PDB entry 5VZJ | X-ray diffraction, 3.30 A resolution | chains G and L of the 14 polymer chains in the assembly

# Chain G
Molecule: Exosome complex component RRP40
Organism: Saccharomyces cerevisiae (strain ATCC 204508 / S288c)
UniProtKB: Q08285 (RRP40_YEAST); numbering as in UniProt (aligned over 1-240)
Chain sequence (244 residues; each row starts with the number of its first residue; numbers below 1 keep their minus sign (Gly-3 is residue -3)):
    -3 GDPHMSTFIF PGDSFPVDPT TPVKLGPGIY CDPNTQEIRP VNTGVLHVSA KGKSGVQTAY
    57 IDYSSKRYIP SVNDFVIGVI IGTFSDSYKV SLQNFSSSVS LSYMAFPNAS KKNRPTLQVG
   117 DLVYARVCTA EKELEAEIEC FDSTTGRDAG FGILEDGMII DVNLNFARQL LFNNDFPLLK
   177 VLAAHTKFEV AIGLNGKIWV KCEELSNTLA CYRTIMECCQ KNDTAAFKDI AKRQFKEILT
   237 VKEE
Disordered / not traced: -3 to -1, 50, 237-240
Sequence notes: expression tag (-3 to 0)
From the paper describing this entry:
  - binding site for the 11-nt RNA strand: Arg110

# Chain L
Molecule: M-phase phosphoprotein 6 homolog
Organism: Saccharomyces cerevisiae
UniProtKB: P53725 (MPP6_YEAST); numbering as in UniProt (aligned over 81-120)
Chain sequence (42 residues; numbered 79 to 120; the number before each row is that of its first residue):
    79 GSVKRVVYKK RPNLIISNVG YSELRKPEGV ISGRKTFGDN SD
Disordered / not traced: 79-89, 119-120
Sequence notes: expression tag (79-80)
From the paper describing this entry:
  - mutagenesis - R83E: unchanged catalytic activity on Exo10Rrp6
  - mutagenesis - R89E, R103E, R112E: decreased catalytic activity

# Interface between chain G and chain L
Residue-residue contacts (57; chain G residue first):
  Pro15(G) - Asn91(L)
  Pro15(G) - Leu92(L)
  Thr16(G) - Leu92(L)
  Thr17(G) - Leu92(L)
  Pro18(G) - Leu92(L)  hydrophobic
  Val19(G) - Leu92(L)  hydrogen bond (backbone-backbone)
  Val19(G) - Ile94(L)
  Lys20(G) - Ile94(L)
  Leu21(G) - Ser95(L)
  Leu21(G) - Asn96(L)
  Leu21(G) - Val97(L)  hydrogen bond (backbone-backbone)
  Gly22(G) - Asn96(L)
  Gly22(G) - Val97(L)
  Pro23(G) - Val97(L)
  Pro23(G) - Gly98(L)
  Pro23(G) - Tyr99(L)  hydrophobic
  Pro23(G) - Leu102(L)
  Ile25(G) - Asn96(L)  hydrogen bond (backbone-side chain)
  Cys27(G) - Ile93(L)  hydrophobic
  Thr54(G) - Leu102(L)
  Tyr56(G) - Tyr99(L)  hydrophobic
  Tyr56(G) - Leu102(L)  hydrophobic
  Tyr56(G) - Arg103(L)
  Ile57(G) - Tyr99(L)  hydrogen bond (backbone-side chain)
  Asp58(G) - Tyr99(L)
  Tyr59(G) - Tyr99(L)
  Ser67(G) - Gly98(L)
  Val68(G) - Glu101(L)
  Asn69(G) - Ser100(L)  hydrogen bond (backbone-side chain)
  Asn69(G) - Glu101(L)
  Asp70(G) - Ser100(L)  hydrogen bond
  Tyr120(G) - Gly111(L)  hydrogen bond (side chain-backbone)
  Gly146(G) - Arg112(L)  hydrogen bond (backbone-side chain)
  Ile149(G) - Arg112(L)
  Leu150(G) - Arg112(L)
  Arg164(G) - Tyr99(L)
  Leu167(G) - Ile109(L)
  Leu167(G) - Ser110(L)
  Leu167(G) - Gly111(L)
  Phe168(G) - Ser100(L)
  Phe168(G) - Arg103(L)
  Phe168(G) - Ile109(L)  hydrophobic
  Leu175(G) - Phe115(L)  hydrophobic
  Ala179(G) - Phe115(L)  hydrophobic
  Ala179(G) - Asn118(L)
  Lys183(G) - Phe115(L)
  Lys183(G) - Asp117(L)
  Phe184(G) - Thr114(L)
  Phe184(G) - Phe115(L)  hydrogen bond (backbone-backbone)
  Glu185(G) - Arg112(L)  salt bridge
  Glu185(G) - Lys113(L)
  Glu185(G) - Thr114(L)
  Val186(G) - Arg112(L)
  Val186(G) - Lys113(L)  hydrogen bond (backbone-backbone)
  Ala187(G) - Gly111(L)
  Ile188(G) - Gly111(L)  hydrogen bond (backbone-backbone)
  Leu190(G) - Ser100(L)
Interface residues without a listed pair, chain G (43 interface residues in all): Tyr26, Gln32, Ile34, Lys47, Phe71, Asn169, Trp195
Interface residues without a listed pair, chain L (25 interface residues in all): Pro90, Lys104, Gly116
From the paper, about this interface:
  - specific contacts: Pro23(G)-Tyr99(L) (hydrophobic contact), Tyr56(G)-Tyr99(L) (hydrophobic contact), Gly146(G)-Arg112(L) (backbone contact), Phe184(G)-Phe115(L) (hydrophobic contact), Glu185(G)-Arg112(L) (hydrogen bond), Trp195(G)-Arg112(L), Leu102(L)-Tyr56(G) (hydrophobic contact)
  - interface residues, chain L: Pro90(L), Leu92(L), Ile93(L), Ile94(L), Gly98(L), Ser110(L)

# In short
43 residues of chain G face 25 of chain L across their interface, with 11 hydrogen bonds and 1 salt bridge.
Polar pairs include Glu185(G)-Arg112(L), Ile25(G)-Asn96(L) and Ile57(G)-Tyr99(L). The authors report
hydrophobic contacts between Pro23(G) and Tyr99(L), Tyr56(G) and Tyr99(L) and Phe184(G) and Phe115(L) among
others; a backbone contact between Gly146(G) and Arg112(L); a hydrogen bond between Glu185(G) and Arg112(L).
From the paper: a binding site for the 11-nt RNA strand at Arg110(G); R89E, R103E and R112E of chain L reduce
catalytic activity.
Here chain G is Exosome complex component RRP40 (Saccharomyces cerevisiae (strain ATCC 204508 / S288c)) and
chain L is M-phase phosphoprotein 6 homolog (Saccharomyces cerevisiae). Entry 5VZJ (Structure of a twelve
component MPP6-nuclear RNA exosome complex bound to RNA) was determined by X-ray diffraction.
